PDB entry 7S8X | electron microscopy, 3.30 A resolution | chains A and B

[Chain A (and B)]
Molecule: Prestin
Source organism: Tursiops truncatus
Notes: chain B of this document is another copy of the same molecule, construct and numbering; everything in this record applies to it too
UniProtKB: D7PC76 (D7PC76_TURTR); numbering as in UniProt (aligned over 1-741)
Sequence (741 residues; each row starts with the number of its first residue):
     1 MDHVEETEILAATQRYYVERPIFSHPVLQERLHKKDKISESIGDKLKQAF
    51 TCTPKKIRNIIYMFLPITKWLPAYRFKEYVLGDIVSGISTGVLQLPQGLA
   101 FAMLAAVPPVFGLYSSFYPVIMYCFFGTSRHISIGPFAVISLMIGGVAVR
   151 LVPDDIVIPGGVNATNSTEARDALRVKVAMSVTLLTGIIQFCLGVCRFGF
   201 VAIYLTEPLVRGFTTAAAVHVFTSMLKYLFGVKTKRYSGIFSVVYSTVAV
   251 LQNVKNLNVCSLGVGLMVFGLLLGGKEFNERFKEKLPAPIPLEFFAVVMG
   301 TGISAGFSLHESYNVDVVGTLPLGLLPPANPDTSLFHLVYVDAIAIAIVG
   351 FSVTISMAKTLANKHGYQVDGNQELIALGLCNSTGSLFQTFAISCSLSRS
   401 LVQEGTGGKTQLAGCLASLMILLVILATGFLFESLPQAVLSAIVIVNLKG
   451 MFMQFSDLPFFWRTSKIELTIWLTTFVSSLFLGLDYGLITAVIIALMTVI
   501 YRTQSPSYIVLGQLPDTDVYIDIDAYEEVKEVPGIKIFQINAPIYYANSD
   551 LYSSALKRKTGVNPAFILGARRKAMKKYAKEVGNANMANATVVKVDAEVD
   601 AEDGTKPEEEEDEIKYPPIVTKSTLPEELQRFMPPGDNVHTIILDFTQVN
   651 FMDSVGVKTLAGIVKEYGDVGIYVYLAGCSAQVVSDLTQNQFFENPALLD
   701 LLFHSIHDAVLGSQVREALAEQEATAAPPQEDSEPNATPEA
Unresolved in the structure: 1-12, 581-615, 723-741
Curated features (UniProtKB/Swiss-Prot):
  - motif: I158 to T168 (Involved in motor function)
  - binding site (salicylate): S398
  - site: S398 (Controls the electromotile activity), R399 (Contributes to anion binding)
  - glycosylation (N-linked (GlcNAc...) asparagine): N163, N166
  - mutagenesis: G274 to G275 (Abolishes non-linear capacitance. Does not affect protein expression)

[How chain A and chain B interact]
Residue-residue contacts - 131 pairs, chain A then chain B:
  T13(A) - E19(B)  hydrogen bond (backbone-backbone)
  T13(A) - R20(B)
  T13(A) - P21(B)
  R15(A) - R20(B)
  R15(A) - I22(B)
  R15(A) - V715(B)
  Y16(A) - V18(B)  hydrophobic
  Y16(A) - E19(B)
  Y16(A) - R20(B)  hydrogen bond
  Y16(A) - I22(B)
  Y16(A) - D518(B)  hydrogen bond
  Y16(A) - H707(B)
  Y16(A) - D708(B)
  Y16(A) - L711(B)  hydrophobic
  Y17(A) - Y17(B)  hydrophobic
  Y17(A) - E19(B)
  V18(A) - Y16(B)  hydrophobic
  V18(A) - D516(B)
  V18(A) - D518(B)
  E19(A) - T13(B)  hydrogen bond (backbone-backbone)
  E19(A) - Y16(B)
  E19(A) - Y17(B)
  R20(A) - T13(B)
  R20(A) - R15(B)
  R20(A) - Y16(B)  hydrogen bond (backbone-backbone)
  R20(A) - T517(B)
  R20(A) - D518(B)  salt bridge
  P21(A) - T13(B)
  I22(A) - R15(B)
  F23(A) - L514(B)  hydrophobic
  F23(A) - V519(B)  hydrophobic
  R31(A) - E528(B)
  L32(A) - L514(B)  hydrophobic
  L32(A) - I521(B)  hydrophobic
  L32(A) - Y526(B)  hydrophobic
  L32(A) - E528(B)
  H33(A) - Y526(B)
  H33(A) - E528(B)
  K34(A) - A525(B)
  K35(A) - I523(B)
  K35(A) - D524(B)
  K35(A) - A525(B)  hydrogen bond (backbone-backbone)
  K35(A) - Y526(B)
  K35(A) - E527(B)
  K37(A) - D524(B)
  I203(A) - Q504(B)
  I203(A) - Y546(B)
  Y204(A) - Q504(B)  hydrogen bond
  T206(A) - Y546(B)
  E207(A) - S654(B)
  E207(A) - K658(B)
  R463(A) - Q689(B)  hydrogen bond (backbone-side chain)
  T464(A) - Q689(B)  hydrogen bond (backbone-side chain)
  T464(A) - N690(B)
  E468(A) - D653(B)
  E468(A) - S654(B)  hydrogen bond
  A495(A) - Y546(B)  hydrogen bond (backbone-side chain)
  L496(A) - M497(B)  hydrophobic
  L496(A) - I500(B)  hydrophobic
  L496(A) - Y546(B)  hydrogen bond (backbone-side chain)
  M497(A) - L496(B)  hydrophobic
  M497(A) - M497(B)  hydrophobic
  V499(A) - I500(B)  hydrophobic
  V499(A) - Y545(B)  hydrophobic
  I500(A) - L496(B)  hydrophobic
  I500(A) - V499(B)  hydrophobic
  R502(A) - F651(B)
  R502(A) - D653(B)
  Q504(A) - F200(B)
  Q504(A) - I203(B)
  Q504(A) - Y204(B)  hydrogen bond
  L514(A) - F23(B)  hydrophobic
  L514(A) - L32(B)  hydrophobic
  T517(A) - R20(B)
  D518(A) - Y16(B)  hydrogen bond
  D518(A) - V18(B)
  D518(A) - R20(B)  salt bridge
  V519(A) - F23(B)  hydrophobic
  V519(A) - H704(B)
  I521(A) - L32(B)  hydrophobic
  I523(A) - K35(B)
  D524(A) - K35(B)
  D524(A) - K37(B)
  A525(A) - K34(B)
  A525(A) - K35(B)  hydrogen bond (backbone-backbone)
  Y526(A) - L32(B)  hydrophobic
  Y526(A) - H33(B)
  Y526(A) - K35(B)
  E527(A) - K35(B)
  E528(A) - R31(B)
  E528(A) - L32(B)
  E528(A) - H33(B)
  N541(A) - N650(B)  hydrogen bond (backbone-side chain)
  N541(A) - Q682(B)
  A542(A) - N650(B)
  P543(A) - N650(B)
  Y545(A) - V499(B)  hydrophobic
  Y546(A) - I203(B)
  Y546(A) - Y204(B)
  Y546(A) - T206(B)
  Y546(A) - A495(B)  hydrogen bond (side chain-backbone)
  Y546(A) - L496(B)  hydrogen bond (side chain-backbone)
  A547(A) - Y204(B)  hydrophobic
  T647(A) - Q648(B)  hydrogen bond (backbone-side chain)
  Q648(A) - T647(B)  hydrogen bond (side chain-backbone)
  Q648(A) - V649(B)
  Q648(A) - N650(B)
  Q648(A) - S680(B)
  V649(A) - Q648(B)
  N650(A) - N541(B)  hydrogen bond (side chain-backbone)
  N650(A) - A542(B)
  N650(A) - P543(B)
  N650(A) - Q648(B)
  N650(A) - N650(B)
  F651(A) - R502(B)
  D653(A) - E468(B)
  D653(A) - R502(B)
  S654(A) - E207(B)
  S654(A) - E468(B)  hydrogen bond
  V655(A) - E207(B)
  K658(A) - E207(B)  salt bridge
  S680(A) - Q648(B)
  Q682(A) - N541(B)
  Q689(A) - R463(B)  hydrogen bond (side chain-backbone)
  Q689(A) - T464(B)  hydrogen bond (side chain-backbone)
  N690(A) - T464(B)
  H704(A) - V519(B)
  H707(A) - Y16(B)
  D708(A) - Y16(B)
  L711(A) - Y16(B)  hydrophobic
  V715(A) - R15(B)
Interface residues without a listed pair, chain A (72 interface residues in all): L28, F200, D516, D550, L551, M652, S705
Interface residues without a listed pair, chain B (73 interface residues in all): L28, P208, A547, D550, L551, M652, V655, S705

[Summary]
The interface between chain A and chain B involves 72 residues on one side and 73 on the other, with 24
hydrogen bonds and 3 salt bridges. Polar pairs include R20(A)-D518(B), K658(A)-E207(B) and Y16(A)-R20(B).
Chain A and chain B are both Prestin (Tursiops truncatus); the structure, Cryo-EM Structure of dolphin
Prestin: Sensor Up (compact) state, was determined by electron microscopy (same publication as 7S9A, 7S9B,
7S9C, 7S9D and 7S9E).
